PDB entry 8VJS | electron microscopy, 2.73 A resolution | chains A and C of the 3 polymer chains in the assembly

Chain A (and C):
Protein: Capsid protein
Organism: Tulane virus
Notes: chain C of this document is another copy of the same molecule, construct and numbering; everything in this record applies to it too
UniProt: B2Y6D0 (B2Y6D0_9CALI); residue numbers follow UniProt; this construct covers 1-534
Sequence (534 residues; numbered 1 to 534; the number before each row is that of its first residue):
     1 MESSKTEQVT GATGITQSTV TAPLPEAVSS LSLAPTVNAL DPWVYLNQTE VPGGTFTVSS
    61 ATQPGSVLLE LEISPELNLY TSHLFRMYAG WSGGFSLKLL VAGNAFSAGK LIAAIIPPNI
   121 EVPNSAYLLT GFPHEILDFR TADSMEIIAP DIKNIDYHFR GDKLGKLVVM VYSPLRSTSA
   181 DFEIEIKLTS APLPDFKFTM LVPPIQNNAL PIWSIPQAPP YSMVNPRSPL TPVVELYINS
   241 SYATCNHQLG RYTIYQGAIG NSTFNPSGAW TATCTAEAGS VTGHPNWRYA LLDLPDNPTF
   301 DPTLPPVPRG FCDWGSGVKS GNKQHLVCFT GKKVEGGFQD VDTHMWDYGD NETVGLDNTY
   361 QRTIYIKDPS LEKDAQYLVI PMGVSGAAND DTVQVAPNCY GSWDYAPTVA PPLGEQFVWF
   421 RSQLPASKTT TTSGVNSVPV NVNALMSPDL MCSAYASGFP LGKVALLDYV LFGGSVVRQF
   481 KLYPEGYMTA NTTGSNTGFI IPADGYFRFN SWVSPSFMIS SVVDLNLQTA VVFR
Disordered / not traced: 1-19, 528-534 (chain C: 1-2, 528-534)
Construct notes: conflict S3 (Asn in B2Y6D0), H284 (Asn in B2Y6D0), V334 (Phe in B2Y6D0), E335 (Ala in B2Y6D0), T343 (Ala in B2Y6D0), K367 (Ser in B2Y6D0), M451 (Ile in B2Y6D0), C452 (Arg in B2Y6D0)
What the authors report for this chain:
  - self-association interface (contacts with another copy of this molecule); pairs are residue here / residue on that copy: C452-C452 (disulfide)

Interface between chain A and chain C:
Pairs across the interface (29; chain A residue first):
  L33(A) with A27(C); S29(C); K153(C); N154(C); I155(C); D156(C)
  P35(A) with P25(C)
  T36(A) with L24(C); P25(C)
  I155(A) with N154(C)
  D156(A) with N154(C), hydrogen bond (backbone-backbone)
  Y157(A) with K153(C), hydrogen bond (side chain-backbone); N154(C), hydrogen bond (backbone-side chain)
  F159(A) with P118(C); N119(C); N154(C)
  M200(A) with P117(C), hydrophobic; I152(C), hydrophobic
  L201(A) with G131(C)
  V202(A) with F132(C), hydrophobic
  P203(A) with L128(C); G131(C); F132(C)
  F300(A) with V354(C); G355(C); L356(C), hydrophobic
  D301(A) with G401(C)
  P302(A) with G401(C)
  T303(A) with G401(C)
Interface residues without a listed pair, chain A (21 interface residues in all): S32, A34, A89, R160, Q206, N207
Interface residues without a listed pair, chain C (25 interface residues in all): E26, I120, E121, C399, Y400, S402

In short:
The interface between chain A and chain C involves 21 residues on one side and 25 on the other, with 3
hydrogen bonds. Polar pairs include Y157(A)-K153(C), Y157(A)-N154(C) and D156(A)-N154(C). From the paper: a
self-association interface involving C452(A).
Both chains are Capsid protein (Tulane virus). Entry 8VJS (Cryo-EM structure of Tulane virus 9-6-17 variant
capsid protein VP1 9-14-18 without DTT treatment) was determined by electron microscopy together with 9CVE,
9CVF, 9CVG, 8VGR and 8VJR from the same study.
